PDB entry 6QBD | X-ray diffraction, 1.95 A resolution | chain A

== Chain A ==
Name: 25 kDa protein elicitor
Source organism: Pythium aphanidermatum
UniProtKB: Q9SPD4 (Q9SPD4_9STRA); residues 1-213 here correspond to UniProt positions 22-234 (UniProt number = residue number + 21)
Sequence (213 residues; numbered 1 to 213; the number before each row is that of its first residue):
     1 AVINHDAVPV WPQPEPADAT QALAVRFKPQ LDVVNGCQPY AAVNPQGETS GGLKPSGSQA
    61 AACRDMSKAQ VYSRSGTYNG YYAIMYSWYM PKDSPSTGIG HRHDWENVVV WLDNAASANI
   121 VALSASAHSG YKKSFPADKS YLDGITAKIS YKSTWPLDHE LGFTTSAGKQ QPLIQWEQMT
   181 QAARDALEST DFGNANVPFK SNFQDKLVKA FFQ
Not modelled in the structure: 56-58, 94-98, 155-156
Construct notes: engineered mutation Ala41 (Pro62 in Q9SPD4), Asn44 (Asp65 in Q9SPD4), Glu48 (Asn69 in Q9SPD4)
Disulfides: Cys37-Cys63
Ion coordination: Mg2+: Asp104, Glu106
Reported in the primary citation:
  - Mg2+ coordination: Asp104, Glu106
  - Mg2+ coordination through a water molecule: Asp93, His159
  - mutagenesis - P41A/D44N/N48E: decreased stability
  - mutagenesis - S96M/T97L/G98L/I99M, S153H/T154S/W155F, W155F, W155S: decreased binding to POPC:GIPCs multilamellar vesicles

== Summary ==
The Mg2+ site is built by Asp104 and Glu106. From the paper: S96M/T97L/G98L/I99M, S153H/T154S/W155F and W155F,
among others, reduce binding to POPC:GIPCs multilamellar vesicles; Mg2+ coordination by Asp104 and Glu106; 5
substitutions were tested in all.
Chain A is 25 kDa protein elicitor (Pythium aphanidermatum); the structure, Crystal structure of NLPPya P41A,
D44N, N48E mutant, was determined by X-ray diffraction (same publication as 6QBE).
